PDB entry 2KEK | solution NMR | chains B and C of the 4 polymer chains in the assembly

[Chain B]
Protein: Lactose operon repressor
Source organism: Escherichia coli
UniProt: P03023 (LACI_ECOLI); residue numbers follow UniProt; this construct covers 1-62
Sequence (62 residues; each row starts with the number of its first residue):
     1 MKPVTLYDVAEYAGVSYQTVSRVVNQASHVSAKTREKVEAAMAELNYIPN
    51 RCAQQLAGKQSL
Differences from the reference sequence: engineered mutation Cys52 (Val in P03023)
UniProt features mapped onto this chain:
  - DNA-binding region: Leu6 to Asn25 (H-T-H motif)
  - mutagenesis: Tyr17 (Y17H: Broadening of specificity), Arg22 (R22N: Recognizes an operator variant)
What the authors report for this chain:
  - binding site for the 23-nt DNA strand (chain C): Tyr17, Gln18, Arg22, Leu56

[Chain C]
Molecule: 23-nt DNA strand
Sequence (23 nucleotides; each row starts with the number of its first residue; note: 1 number in that range is skipped by the numbering (no residue carries it; nothing is unmodelled there); numbers below 1 keep their minus sign (DC-1 is residue -1)):
    -1 C
     1 GGCAGTGAGCGCAACGCAATTC

[How chain B and chain C interact]
Residue-residue contacts (18):
  Thr5(B) - DC12(C)  phosphate contact
  Leu6(B) - DC12(C)  phosphate contact
  Tyr7(B) - DG11(C)  sugar contact
  Tyr7(B) - DC12(C)  base contact
  Tyr17(B) - DC12(C)  base contact
  Tyr17(B) - DA13(C)  base contact
  Ser21(B) - DA13(C)  phosphate contact
  Arg22(B) - DA13(C)  phosphate contact
  Arg22(B) - DA14(C)  phosphate contact
  Asn25(B) - DA13(C)  phosphate contact
  Asn25(B) - DA14(C)  phosphate contact
  Lys33(B) - DC22(C)  phosphate contact
  Tyr47(B) - DA13(C)  phosphate contact
  Ala53(B) - DG11(C)  sugar contact
  Ala53(B) - DC12(C)  sugar contact
  Leu56(B) - DG11(C)  base contact
  Ala57(B) - DG11(C)  base contact
  Ala57(B) - DC12(C)  base contact
Interface residues without a listed pair, chain B (14 interface residues in all): Asn50, Gln54

[Summary]
14 residues of chain B and 5 residues of chain C are in contact. From UniProt: 2 mutagenesis sites on chain B.
From the paper: a binding site for the 23-nt DNA strand (chain C) at Tyr17(B), Gln18(B) and Arg22(B) among
others.
Here chain B is Lactose operon repressor (Escherichia coli) and chain C is a 23-nt DNA strand. Entry 2KEK
(Solution structure of a dimer of LAC repressor DNA-binding domain complexed to its natural operator O3) was
determined by solution NMR together with 2KEI and 2KEJ from the same study.
